Entry 8QAT (electron microscopy, 3.20 A resolution); this record covers chains B and C of the 4 polymer chains in the assembly.

== Chain B ==
Protein: Protein Hook homolog 3
From: Homo sapiens
UniProtKB: Q86VS8 (HOOK3_HUMAN); numbering as in UniProt (aligned over 571-718)
Sequence (148 residues; numbered 571 to 718; the number before each row is that of its first residue):
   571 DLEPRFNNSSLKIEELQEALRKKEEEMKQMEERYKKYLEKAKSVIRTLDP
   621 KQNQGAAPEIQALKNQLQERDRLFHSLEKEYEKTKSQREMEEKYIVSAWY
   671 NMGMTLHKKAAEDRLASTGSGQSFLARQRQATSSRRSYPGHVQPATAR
Not modelled in the structure: 571-626, 690-718

== Chain C ==
Protein: FHF complex subunit HOOK-interacting protein 1B
From: Homo sapiens
UniProtKB: Q8N612 (FHI1B_HUMAN); residues 1-972 here = UniProt positions 1-972
Sequence (972 residues; each row starts with the number of its first residue):
     1 MERMNWLSRLASRGPGHRIPQGANLQTPVMADPETCLMVFKNHWSQVVRI
    51 LERQGPRAAPGGADDLSAVRNHTYQMLTLLAEDRAVPSAPTGPGPLLEFA
   101 LHEDLLTRVLTWQLQWDELGDGVEERRAEQLKLFEMLVSEARQPLLRHGP
   151 VREALLTLLDACGRPVPSSPALDEGLVLLLSQLCVCVAQEPSLLEFFLQP
   201 PPEPGAAPRLLLFSRLVPFVHLEGTLGQQARDALLLLMALSAGSPTVGRY
   251 IADHSYFCPVLATGLSALYSSLPRKIEVPGDDWHCLRREDWLGVPALALF
   301 MSSLEFCNAVIQVAHPLVQKQLVDYIHNGFLVPVMGPALHKTSVEEMIAS
   351 TAYLELFLRSISEPALLRTFLRFLLLHRHDTHTILDTLVARIGSNSRLCM
   401 VSLSLFRTLLNLSCEDVLLQLVLRYLVPCNHVMLSQKPAVRDVDLYGRAA
   451 DKFLSLIPRCCRHHAPSPPRPEHASWARGPGSPSVDSSSVTTVPRPSTPS
   501 RLALFLRQQSLGGSESPGPAPCSPGLSASPASSPGRRPTPAEEPGELEDN
   551 YLEYLREARRGVDRCVRACRTWSAPYDGERPSPEPSPFGSRTKKRSLLPE
   601 EDRNNVGEGEEEELGRRGRAGGAGEGPGHLPPPQLNGVPGSWPEGAKKVR
   651 LVPKEGAGELLEGISEGMAGLEGFGQELRELEVALSNGGTGSESPLEPPL
   701 PLEEEEAYESFTCPPEPPGPFLSSPLRTLNQLPSQPFTGPFMAVLFAKLE
   751 NMLQNSVYVNFLLTGLVAQLACHPQPLLRSFLLNTNMVFQPSVKSLLQVL
   801 GSVKNKIENFAASQEDFPALLSKAKKYLIARGKLDWAEGPAAGPAPRRSD
   851 PLVKSRRPSLGELLLRHAHSPTRARQAAQLVLQPGRDGAGLGLSGGSPGA
   901 STPVLLTRGGAPERQGEALRVKNAVYCAVIFPEFLKELAAISQAHAVTSP
   951 FLLETSEEGSGPLISGCGPLNP
Not modelled in the structure: 1-31, 54-61, 466-544, 582-732, 836-913, 954-972
Sequence notes: conflict Leu-222 (Arg in Q8N612)

== How chain B and chain C interact ==
Pairs across the interface (10):
  Ser-667(B) with Phe-951(C)
  Tyr-670(B) with Phe-951(C)
  Asn-671(B) with Phe-951(C)
  Met-674(B) with Pro-950(C)
  Lys-678(B) with Arg-559(C); Val-947(C); Ser-949(C), hydrogen bond
  Glu-682(B) with Leu-552(C)
  Leu-685(B) with Leu-552(C), hydrophobic
  Ala-686(B) with Leu-552(C), hydrophobic
Other interface residues (no listed pair), chain B (9 interface residues in all): Gly-689
Other interface residues (no listed pair), chain C (8 interface residues in all): Asp-549, Leu-555

== In short ==
9 residues of chain B face 8 of chain C across their interface, with 1 hydrogen bond. Its one hydrogen-bonded
contact is Lys-678(B)/Ser-949(C).
Chain B is Protein Hook homolog 3 and chain C is FHF complex subunit HOOK-interacting protein 1B, both from
Homo sapiens; the structure, Cryo-EM structure of Fts-Hook3-FHIP1B at 3.2 A resolution, was determined by
electron microscopy.
